3C7K - chains A and B; structure by X-ray diffraction, 2.90 A resolution.

== Chain A ==
Molecule: Guanine nucleotide-binding protein G(o) subunit alpha
Source organism: Mus musculus
UniProt: P18872 (GNAO_MOUSE); residues 22-354 here = UniProt positions 22-354
Sequence (333 residues; each row starts with the number of its first residue):
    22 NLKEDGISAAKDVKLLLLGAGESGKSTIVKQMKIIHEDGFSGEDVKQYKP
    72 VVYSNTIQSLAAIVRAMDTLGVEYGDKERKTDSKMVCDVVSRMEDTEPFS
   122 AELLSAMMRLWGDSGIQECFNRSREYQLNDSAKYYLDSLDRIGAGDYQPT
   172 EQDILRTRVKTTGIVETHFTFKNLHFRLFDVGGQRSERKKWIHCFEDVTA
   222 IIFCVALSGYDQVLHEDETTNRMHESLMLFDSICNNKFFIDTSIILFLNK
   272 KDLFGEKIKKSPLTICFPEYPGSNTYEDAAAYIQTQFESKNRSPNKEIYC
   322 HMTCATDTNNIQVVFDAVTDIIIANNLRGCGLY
Not modelled in the structure: 22-34, 57-60, 195-197, 347-354
Ion coordination: Mg2+: Ser47, Thr182 (together with GDP)
Residues lining bound ligands:
  - tetrafluoroaluminate (ALF): Ala41, Gly42, Glu43, Lys46, Arg179, Val180, Lys181, Thr182, Val202, Gly203, Gly204, Gln205
  - GDP (guanosine-5'-diphosphate): Gly42, Glu43, Ser44, Gly45, Lys46, Ser47, Thr48, Asp151, Ser152, Leu176, Arg177, Thr178, Arg179, Val180, Thr182, Asn270, Lys271, Asp273, Leu274, Cys325, Ala326, Thr327
Swiss-Prot annotation at these positions:
  - region: Lys35 to Thr48 (G1 motif), Asp174 to Thr182 (G2 motif), Phe197 to Arg206 (G3 motif), Ile266 to Asp273 (G4 motif), Thr324 to Thr329 (G5 motif)
  - binding site (GTP): Glu43, Lys46, Ser47, Thr48, Ser152, Leu176, Arg177, Thr178, Arg179, Asn270, Asp273, Cys325
  - binding site (Mg(2+)): Ser47, Thr182
  - modified residue: Gln205 (5-glutamyl histamine)
  - lipidation: Cys351 (S-palmitoyl cysteine)

== Chain B ==
Molecule: Regulator of G-protein signaling 16
Source organism: Mus musculus
UniProt: P97428 (RGS16_MOUSE); residue numbers follow UniProt; this construct covers 53-180
Sequence (129 residues; each row starts with the number of its first residue):
    52 GSFSEDVLGWRESFDLLLNSKNGVAAFHAFLKTEFSEENLEFWLACEEFK
   102 KIRSATKLASRAHHIFDEYIRSEAPKEVNIDHETRELTKTNLQAATTSCF
   152 DVAQGKTRTLMEKDSYPRFLKSPAYRDLA
Not modelled in the structure: 52-57, 63, 178-180
Sequence notes: expression tag (52)
Swiss-Prot annotation at these positions:
  - modified residue (Phosphotyrosine): Tyr167, Tyr176

== Interface between chain A and chain B ==
Pairs across the interface (41):
  Glu64(A) - Lys172(B)
  Asp65(A) - Lys172(B)  salt bridge
  Gln68(A) - Lys172(B)
  Ser75(A) - Lys164(B)
  Arg86(A) - Glu134(B)  salt bridge
  Thr117(A) - Lys164(B)
  Val180(A) - Lys164(B)
  Val180(A) - Asp165(B)
  Lys181(A) - Asn130(B)  hydrogen bond
  Lys181(A) - Leu161(B)
  Lys181(A) - Asp165(B)
  Thr182(A) - Asp165(B)
  Thr183(A) - Glu85(B)
  Thr183(A) - Ser87(B)
  Thr183(A) - Asn90(B)  hydrogen bond
  Thr183(A) - Leu161(B)
  Thr183(A) - Asp165(B)  hydrogen bond (backbone-side chain)
  Thr183(A) - Ser166(B)
  Gly184(A) - Glu85(B)
  Gly184(A) - Phe86(B)
  Ile185(A) - Glu85(B)  hydrogen bond (backbone-backbone)
  Ile185(A) - Phe86(B)  hydrophobic
  Val186(A) - Arg169(B)
  Gln205(A) - Asn130(B)  hydrogen bond
  Ser207(A) - Glu128(B)
  Ser207(A) - Val129(B)  hydrogen bond (side chain-backbone)
  Ser207(A) - Asn130(B)
  Glu208(A) - Asn130(B)  hydrogen bond
  Lys210(A) - Glu124(B)  salt bridge
  Lys210(A) - Ala125(B)
  Lys210(A) - Pro126(B)
  Lys210(A) - Glu128(B)  salt bridge
  Lys211(A) - Phe86(B)  hydrogen bond (side chain-backbone)
  Lys211(A) - Ser87(B)
  Lys211(A) - Glu89(B)  salt bridge
  His214(A) - Phe86(B)
  His236(A) - Asp132(B)
  His236(A) - His133(B)  hydrogen bond (backbone-backbone)
  Glu237(A) - His133(B)  hydrogen bond (backbone-backbone)
  Asp238(A) - His133(B)
  Glu239(A) - His133(B)
Interface residues without a listed pair, chain A (24 interface residues in all): Arg206

== Overview ==
The interface between chain A and chain B involves 24 residues on one side and 20 on the other, with 10
hydrogen bonds and 5 salt bridges. Polar contacts include Asp65(A)-Lys172(B), Arg86(A)-Glu134(B) and
Lys210(A)-Glu124(B). Ligands of chain A: tetrafluoroaluminate and GDP.
Chain A is Guanine nucleotide-binding protein G(o) subunit alpha and chain B is Regulator of G-protein
signaling 16, both from Mus musculus; the structure, Molecular architecture of Galphao and the structural
basis for RGS16-mediated deactivation, was determined by X-ray diffraction together with 3C7L from the same
study.
